1GDN - chains A and B; structure by X-ray diffraction, 0.81 A resolution.

[Chain A]
Name: Trypsin
From: Fusarium oxysporum
Notes: EC 3.4.21.4
UniProtKB: P35049 (TRYP_FUSOX); the construct lacks a stretch of the UniProt sequence and is renumbered around it, so the offset changes along the chain: 16-35 = UniProt 25-44; 37-59 = UniProt 45-67; 60-65 = UniProt 72-77; 69-76 = UniProt 80-87; 9 more segments
Sequence (224 residues; each row starts with the number of its first residue; note: 13 numbers in that range are skipped by the numbering (no residue carries them; nothing is unmodelled there); a row labelled like 59A-59D holds insertion residues (59A, then the next letters in order)):
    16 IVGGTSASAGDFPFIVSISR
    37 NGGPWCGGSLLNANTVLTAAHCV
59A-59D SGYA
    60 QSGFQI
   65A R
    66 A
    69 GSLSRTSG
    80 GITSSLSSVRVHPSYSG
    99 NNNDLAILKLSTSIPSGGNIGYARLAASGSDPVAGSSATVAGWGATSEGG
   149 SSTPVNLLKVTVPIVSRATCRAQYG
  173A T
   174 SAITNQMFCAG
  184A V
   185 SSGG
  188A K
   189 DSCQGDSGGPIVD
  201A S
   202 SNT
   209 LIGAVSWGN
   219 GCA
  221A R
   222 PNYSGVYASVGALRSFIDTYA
Disulfide bonds: Cys42-Cys58, Cys168-Cys182, Cys191-Cys220

[Chain B]
Name: Gly-ala-lys
Sequence (3 residues; each row starts with the number of its first residue):
     1 GAK

[How chain A and chain B interact]
Pairs across the interface (19):
  His57(A) with Ala2(B); Lys3(B)
  Asp189(A) with Lys3(B), salt bridge
  Ser190(A) with Lys3(B), hydrogen bond (backbone-side chain)
  Cys191(A) with Lys3(B)
  Gln192(A) with Ala2(B), hydrogen bond (side chain-backbone); Lys3(B)
  Gly193(A) with Lys3(B), hydrogen bond (backbone-backbone)
  Asp194(A) with Lys3(B)
  Ser195(A) with Lys3(B), hydrogen bond (side chain-backbone)
  Val213(A) with Lys3(B)
  Ser214(A) with Ala2(B); Lys3(B), hydrogen bond (backbone-backbone)
  Trp215(A) with Gly1(B); Lys3(B)
  Gly216(A) with Gly1(B), hydrogen bond (backbone-backbone); Lys3(B)
  Gly219(A) with Lys3(B)
  Gly226(A) with Lys3(B)

[Summary]
Chain A and chain B form an interface of 14 and 3 residues respectively; the contacts include 6 hydrogen bonds
and 1 salt bridge. Polar pairs include Asp189(A)-Lys3(B), Ser190(A)-Lys3(B) and Gln192(A)-Ala2(B).
Here chain A is Trypsin (Fusarium oxysporum) and chain B is Gly-ala-lys. Entry 1GDN (Fusarium oxysporum
trypsin at atomic resolution) was determined by X-ray diffraction, deposited together with 1FN8, 1FY4, 1FY5,
1GDQ and 1GDU.
